Entry 4QZ6 (X-ray diffraction, 2.90 A resolution); this record covers chains S and T of the 28 polymer chains in the assembly.

== Chain S ==
Name: Proteasome subunit alpha type-6
From: Saccharomyces cerevisiae
Notes: EC 3.4.25.1
Reference sequence: P40302 (PSA6_YEAST); residues 0-233 here correspond to UniProt positions 1-234 (UniProt number = residue number + 1)
Chain sequence (234 residues; row label = number of the first residue in the row; numbering starts at 0):
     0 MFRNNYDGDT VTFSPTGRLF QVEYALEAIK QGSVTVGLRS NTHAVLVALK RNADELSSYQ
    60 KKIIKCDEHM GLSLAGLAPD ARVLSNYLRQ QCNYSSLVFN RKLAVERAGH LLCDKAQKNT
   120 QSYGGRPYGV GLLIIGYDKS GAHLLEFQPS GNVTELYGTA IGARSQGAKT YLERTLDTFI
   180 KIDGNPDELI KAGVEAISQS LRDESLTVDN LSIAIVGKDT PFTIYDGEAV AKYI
Not modelled in the structure: 0-2
Curated features (UniProtKB/Swiss-Prot):
  - modified residue: Ser13 (Phosphoserine)
  - cross-link: Lys190 (Glycyl lysine isopeptide (Lys-Gly) (interchain with G-Cter in ubiquitin))

== Chain T ==
Name: Probable proteasome subunit alpha type-7
From: Saccharomyces cerevisiae
Notes: EC 3.4.25.1
Reference sequence: P21242 (PSA7_YEAST); residues -3 to 284 here correspond to UniProt positions 1-288 (UniProt number = residue number + 4)
Chain sequence (288 residues; each row starts with the number of its first residue; numbers below 1 keep their minus sign (Met-3 is residue -3)):
    -3 MTSIGTGYDL SNSVFSPDGR NFQVEYAVKA VENGTTSIGI KCNDGVVFAV EKLITSKLLV
    57 PQKNVKIQVV DRHIGCVYSG LIPDGRHLVN RGREEAASFK KLYKTPIPIP AFADRLGQYV
   117 QAHTLYNSVR PFGVSTIFGG VDKNGAHLYM LEPSGSYWGY KGAATGKGRQ SAKAELEKLV
   177 DHHPEGLSAR EAVKQAAKII YLAHEDNKEK DFELEISWCS LSETNGLHKF VKGDLLQEAI
   237 DFAQKEINGD DDEDEDDSDN VMSSDDENAP VATNANATTD QEGDIHLE
Not modelled in the structure: -3 to 1, 245-284
Curated features (UniProtKB/Swiss-Prot):
  - modified residue: Thr-2 (N-acetylthreonine)

== Interface between chain S and chain T ==
Contacting residue pairs (64):
  Asn4(S) with Leu6(T)
  Tyr5(S) with Asp5(T), hydrogen bond; Leu6(T), hydrophobic
  Thr9(S) with Arg126(T)
  Val10(S) with Gln19(T); Asn123(T); Ser124(T); Val125(T); Arg126(T)
  Thr11(S) with Leu6(T); Gln19(T)
  Phe12(S) with Gln19(T), hydrogen bond (backbone-side chain); Tyr22(T); Ala23(T), hydrophobic; Arg126(T); Pro127(T)
  Ser13(S) with Tyr22(T)
  Pro14(S) with Tyr22(T), hydrophobic; Lys25(T)
  Thr15(S) with Lys25(T)
  Gly16(S) with Tyr22(T); Lys25(T); Ala26(T)
  Leu18(S) with Leu77(T), hydrophobic; Arg126(T)
  His109(S) with Arg82(T), hydrogen bond
  Cys112(S) with Arg82(T)
  Asp113(S) with Arg82(T), salt bridge; Asn86(T)
  Gln116(S) with Pro79(T); Asp80(T); His83(T), hydrogen bond; Arg126(T)
  Thr119(S) with Arg126(T), hydrogen bond (backbone-side chain)
  Gln120(S) with His119(T); Val125(T); Arg126(T), hydrogen bond (backbone-backbone); Pro127(T); Phe128(T)
  Ser121(S) with Ser124(T)
  Tyr122(S) with Ser124(T), hydrogen bond (backbone-backbone)
  Ser149(S) with Pro79(T)
  Gly150(S) with Pro79(T)
  Asn151(S) with Ile78(T); Pro79(T)
  Thr153(S) with Leu55(T); Asn60(T)
  Glu154(S) with Leu55(T); Val56(T); Lys59(T); Asn60(T), hydrogen bond (backbone-side chain)
  Leu155(S) with Leu54(T); Leu55(T), hydrophobic; Val56(T)
  Tyr156(S) with Leu54(T), hydrogen bond (backbone-backbone); Leu55(T); Val56(T); Pro57(T)
  Gly157(S) with Leu54(T)
  Lys168(S) with Leu54(T)
  Leu171(S) with Leu54(T)
  Glu172(S) with Ser52(T), hydrogen bond; Lys53(T), hydrogen bond (side chain-backbone)
  Leu175(S) with Lys53(T)
Other interface residues (no listed pair), chain S (38 interface residues in all): Arg38, Glu105, Lys117, Ser139, His142, Val152, Phe178
Other interface residues (no listed pair), chain T (30 interface residues in all): Gly129

== Overview ==
The interface between chain S and chain T involves 38 residues on one side and 30 on the other, with 11
hydrogen bonds and 1 salt bridge. Polar contacts include Asp113(S)-Arg82(T), Tyr5(S)-Asp5(T) and
Phe12(S)-Gln19(T).
Here chain S is Proteasome subunit alpha type-6 and chain T is Probable proteasome subunit alpha type-7, both
from Saccharomyces cerevisiae. Entry 4QZ6 (yCP beta5-A49T-A50V double mutant in complex with the epoxyketone
inhibitor ONX 0914) was determined by X-ray diffraction, deposited together with 4QUX, 4QUY, 4QV0, 4QV1, 4QV3,
4QV4 and 42 further entries.
